PDB entry 6S0B | X-ray diffraction, 2.31 A resolution | chains A and C of the 3 polymer chains in the assembly

# Chain A
Name: Properdin
Source organism: Homo sapiens
UniProt: P27918 (PROP_HUMAN); numbering as in UniProt (aligned over 256-469)
Amino-acid sequence (225 residues; each row starts with the number of its first residue):
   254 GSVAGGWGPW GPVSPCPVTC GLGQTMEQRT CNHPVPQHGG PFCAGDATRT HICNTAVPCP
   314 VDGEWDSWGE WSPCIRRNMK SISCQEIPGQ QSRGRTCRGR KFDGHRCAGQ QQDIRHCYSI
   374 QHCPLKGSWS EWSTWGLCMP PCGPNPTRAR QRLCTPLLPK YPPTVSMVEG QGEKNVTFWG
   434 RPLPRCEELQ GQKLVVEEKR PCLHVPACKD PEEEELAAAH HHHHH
Disordered / not traced: 473-478
Differences from the reference sequence: expression tag (254-255, 470-478)
Swiss-Prot annotation at these positions:
  - region: R351 to R359 (Interaction with Complement C3 beta chain)
  - glycosylation: W260 (C-linked (Man) tryptophan), W263 (C-linked (Man) tryptophan), T272 (O-linked (Fuc...) threonine), W321 (C-linked (Man) tryptophan), W324 (C-linked (Man) tryptophan), W382 (C-linked (Man) tryptophan), W385 (C-linked (Man) tryptophan), W388 (C-linked (Man) tryptophan), N428 (N-linked (GlcNAc...) (complex) asparagine)
  - natural variant: G298 (G298V: In PFD), Q343 (Q343R: In PFD), Y414 (Y414D: In PFD)
  - mutagenesis: L275 (L275A: Inhibits oligomerization; when associated with A-47 and A-58), R329 (R329A: Significantly decreases Complement C3 beta chain binding), R330 (R330A: Slightly decreases Complement C3 beta chain binding), R351 (R351A: Decreases Complement C3 beta chain binding), R353 (R353A: Significantly decreases Complement C3 beta chain binding), R359 (R359A: Significantly decreases Complement C3 beta chain binding), Q364 to Q365 (Decreases Complement C3 beta chain binding), L456 (L456V: Inhibits oligomerization; when associated with A-47 and A-58)
Disulfide bonds: C269-C306, C273-C312, C284-C296, C327-C370, C337-C376, C350-C360, C391-C455, C395-C461, C407-C439
Glycans and other covalent adducts: alpha-D-mannopyranose (MAN) linked to W260, W263, W321, W324, W382, W385, W388; glycan linked to T272; N-acetylglucosamine (NAG) linked to N428
Reported in the primary citation:
  - conformationally variable residues (domain motion, order/disorder transition): V266, S419 to E426
  - post-translational modification sites: T272, N428
  - disease-associated variants - Y414D: decreased binding to Complement C3 (chain C) (citing earlier work)

# Chain C
Name: Complement C3
Source organism: Homo sapiens
UniProt: P01024 (CO3_HUMAN); residues 1517-1663 here = UniProt positions 1517-1663
Amino-acid sequence (149 residues; each row starts with the number of its first residue):
  1515 GSNCFIQKSD DKVTLEERLD KACEPGVDYV YKTRLVKVQL SNDFDEYIMA IEQTIKSGSD
  1575 EVQVGQQRTF ISPIKCREAL KLEEKKHYLM WGLSSDFWGE KPNLSYIIGK DTWVEHWPEE
  1635 DECQDEENQK QCQDLGAFTE SMVVFGCPN
Disordered / not traced: 1515, 1523-1524, 1556-1557, 1613-1617
Differences from the reference sequence: expression tag (1515-1516)
Swiss-Prot annotation at these positions:
  - region: E1634 to F1659 (Interaction with CFP/properdin)
  - site: N1663 (Coordinates Mg(2+) for interaction with Complement factor B Bb fragment (CFB))
  - modified residue: S1573 (Phosphoserine)
  - glycosylation: N1617 (N-linked (GlcNAc...) asparagine)
Disulfide bonds: C1518-C1590, C1537-C1661, C1637-C1646

# How chain A and chain C interact
Contacting residue pairs - 44 pairs, chain A then chain C:
  W318(A) - Q1638(C)
  R329(A) - F1659(C)
  R330(A) - L1533(C)
  R330(A) - S1655(C)
  R330(A) - F1659(C)
  R330(A) - G1660(C)  hydrogen bond (side chain-backbone)
  R330(A) - C1661(C)
  R330(A) - P1662(C)
  N331(A) - D1534(C)
  N331(A) - P1662(C)
  P341(A) - F1659(C)
  G342(A) - F1659(C)
  Q343(A) - A1651(C)  hydrogen bond (side chain-backbone)
  Q343(A) - E1654(C)
  Q343(A) - S1655(C)  hydrogen bond (side chain-backbone)
  Q343(A) - F1659(C)
  C350(A) - Q1638(C)
  R359(A) - D1635(C)  salt bridge
  R359(A) - Q1638(C)
  R359(A) - D1639(C)  salt bridge
  C360(A) - Q1638(C)  hydrogen bond (backbone-side chain)
  Q363(A) - E1634(C)  hydrogen bond
  Q364(A) - C1637(C)  hydrogen bond (side chain-backbone)
  Q364(A) - Q1638(C)
  Q364(A) - Q1643(C)
  Q364(A) - Q1647(C)  hydrogen bond
  Q365(A) - Q1647(C)  hydrogen bond (side chain-backbone)
  Q365(A) - G1650(C)
  I367(A) - G1650(C)
  I367(A) - A1651(C)
  I367(A) - E1654(C)
  H369(A) - E1654(C)  salt bridge
  H369(A) - V1658(C)
  H369(A) - F1659(C)
  M420(A) - V1658(C)
  V421(A) - V1657(C)  hydrogen bond (backbone-backbone)
  V421(A) - V1658(C)  hydrogen bond (backbone-backbone)
  V421(A) - F1659(C)
  E422(A) - T1568(C)
  E422(A) - I1569(C)
  E422(A) - K1570(C)
  E422(A) - S1571(C)  hydrogen bond (side chain-backbone)
  E422(A) - V1657(C)  hydrogen bond (backbone-backbone)
  K427(A) - E1654(C)  salt bridge
Other interface residues (no listed pair), chain A (24 interface residues in all): T349, R353, G362, V418, S419
Other interface residues (no listed pair), chain C (26 interface residues in all): E1636, C1646, M1656
From the paper, about this interface:
  - specific contacts: R329(A)-F1659(C) (cation-pi contact), R330(A)-G1660(C) (hydrogen bond), R359(A)-D1639(C) (salt bridge), H369(A)-E1654(C) (salt bridge), V421(A)-V1657(C) (backbone contact), E422(A)-S1571(C) (hydrogen bond), E422(A)-T1568(C) (hydrogen bond), K427(A)-E1654(C) (salt bridge)
  - interface residues, chain A: I328(A), Q343(A), Q363(A), Q364(A), H369(A), S419(A)
  - interface residues, chain C: Q1638(C), Q1643(C), E1654(C)

# Overview
24 residues of chain A and 26 residues of chain C are in contact, with 12 hydrogen bonds and 4 salt bridges.
Among the polar pairs are R359(A)-D1635(C), R359(A)-D1639(C) and H369(A)-E1654(C). The paper describes a
cation-pi contact between R329(A) and F1659(C); hydrogen bonds between R330(A) and G1660(C), E422(A) and
S1571(C) and E422(A) and T1568(C); salt bridges between R359(A) and D1639(C), H369(A) and E1654(C) and K427(A)
and E1654(C). From the paper: Y414D of chain A reduces binding to Complement C3 (chain C); interface residues
I328(A), Q343(A) and Q1638(C) among others.
Here chain A is Properdin and chain C is Complement C3, both from Homo sapiens. Entry 6S0B (Crystal Structure
of Properdin in complex with the CTC domain of C3/C3b) was determined by X-ray diffraction together with 6S08
from the same study.
